Entry 9GZN (electron microscopy, 3.50 A resolution); this record covers chains A and T of the 5 polymer chains in the assembly.

== Chain A ==
Name: DNA-directed RNA polymerase, mitochondrial
From: Homo sapiens
Notes: EC 2.7.7.6
UniProtKB: O00411 (RPOM_HUMAN); numbering as in UniProt (aligned over 43-1230)
Amino-acid sequence (1188 residues; row label = number of the first residue in the row):
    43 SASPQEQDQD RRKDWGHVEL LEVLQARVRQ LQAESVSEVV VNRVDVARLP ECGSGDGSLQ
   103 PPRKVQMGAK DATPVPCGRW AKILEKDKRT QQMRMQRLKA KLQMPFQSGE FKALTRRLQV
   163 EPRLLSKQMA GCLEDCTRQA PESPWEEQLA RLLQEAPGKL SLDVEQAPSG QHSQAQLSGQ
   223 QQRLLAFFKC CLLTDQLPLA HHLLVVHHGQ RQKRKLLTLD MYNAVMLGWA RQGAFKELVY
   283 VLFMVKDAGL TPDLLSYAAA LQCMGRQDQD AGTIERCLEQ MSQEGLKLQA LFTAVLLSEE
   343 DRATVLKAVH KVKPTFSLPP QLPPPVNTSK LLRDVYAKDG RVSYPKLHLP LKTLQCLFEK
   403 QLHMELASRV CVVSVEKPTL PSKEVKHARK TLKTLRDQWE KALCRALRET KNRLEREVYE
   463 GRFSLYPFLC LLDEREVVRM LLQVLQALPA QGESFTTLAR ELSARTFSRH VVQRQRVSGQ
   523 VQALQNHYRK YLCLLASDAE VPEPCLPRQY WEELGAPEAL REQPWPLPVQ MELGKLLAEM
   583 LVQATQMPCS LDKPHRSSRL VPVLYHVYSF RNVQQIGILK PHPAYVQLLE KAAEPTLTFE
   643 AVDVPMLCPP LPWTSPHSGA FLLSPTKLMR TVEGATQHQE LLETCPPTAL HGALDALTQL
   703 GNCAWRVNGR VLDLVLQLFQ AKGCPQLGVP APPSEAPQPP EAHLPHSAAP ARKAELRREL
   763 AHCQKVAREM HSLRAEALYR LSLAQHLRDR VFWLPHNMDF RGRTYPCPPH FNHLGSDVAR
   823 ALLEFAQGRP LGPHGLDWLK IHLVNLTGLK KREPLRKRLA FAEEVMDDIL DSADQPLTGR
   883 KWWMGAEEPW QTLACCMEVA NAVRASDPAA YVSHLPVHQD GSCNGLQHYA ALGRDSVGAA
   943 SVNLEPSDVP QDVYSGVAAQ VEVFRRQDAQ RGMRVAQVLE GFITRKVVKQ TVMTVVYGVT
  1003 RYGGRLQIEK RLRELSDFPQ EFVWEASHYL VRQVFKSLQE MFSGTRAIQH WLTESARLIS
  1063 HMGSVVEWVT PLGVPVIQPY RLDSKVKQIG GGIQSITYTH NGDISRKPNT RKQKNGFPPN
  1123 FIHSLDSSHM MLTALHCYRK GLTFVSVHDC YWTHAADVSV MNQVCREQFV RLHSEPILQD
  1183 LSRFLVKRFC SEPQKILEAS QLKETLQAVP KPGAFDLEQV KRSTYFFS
Disordered / not traced: 43-216, 741-754
Bound ions: Mg2+: Asp922, Gly923, Asp1151 (together with GTP)
Small-molecule neighbours: GTP: Arg805, Asp922, Gly923, Ser924, Cys925, Asn926, Gly927, Tyr956, Arg987, Lys991, Gln992, Met995, Thr996, Tyr999, Pro1121, His1125, Asp1151
Swiss-Prot annotation at these positions:
  - active site: Asp922, Lys991, Asp1151
  - natural variant: Gln149 to Ser1230 (deletion: In COXPD55), His250 (H250D: In COXPD55), Pro566 (P566S: In COXPD55), Ser611 (S611F: In COXPD55), Phe641 (F641L: In COXPD55), Pro742 to Pro747 (deletion: In COXPD55), Pro810 (P810S: In COXPD55; uncertain significance), Asp870 (D870N: In COXPD55; uncertain significance), Cys925 to Ser1230 (deletion: In COXPD55), Arg1013 (R1013C: In COXPD55), Ser1193 (S1193F: In COXPD55)
Reported in the primary citation:
  - mutagenesis - W1026A: decreased catalytic activity

== Chain T ==
Molecule: Template strand DNA
Sequence (62 nucleotides; each row starts with the number of its first residue; numbers below 1 keep their minus sign (DC-7 is residue -7)):
    -7 CAGTTTCAAA TTTTATCTCC AGGCGGTATG CACTTTTAAC AGTCACCCCC CAACTAACAC
    53 AT
Disordered / not traced: -7 to 3, 29-54

== Interface between chain A and chain T ==
Pairs across the interface (54; chain A residue first):
  Gln252(A) - DT26(T)  phosphate contact
  Gln252(A) - DT27(T)  hydrogen bond to the phosphate
  Arg253(A) - DT26(T)  salt bridge to the phosphate
  Gln254(A) - DT26(T)  phosphate contact
  Thr498(A) - DG15(T)  base contact
  Arg502(A) - DG14(T)  hydrogen bond to the base
  Arg502(A) - DG15(T)  hydrogen bond to the base
  Tyr610(A) - DG17(T)  hydrogen bond to the phosphate
  Tyr610(A) - DG18(T)  hydrogen bond to the phosphate
  Gln616(A) - DC16(T)  base contact
  Gln617(A) - DC16(T)  hydrogen bond to the base
  Gln617(A) - DG17(T)  hydrogen bond to the sugar
  Ile618(A) - DC16(T)  sugar contact
  Gly619(A) - DG17(T)  phosphate contact
  Lys669(A) - DA13(T)  base contact
  Arg672(A) - DC12(T)  hydrogen bond to the phosphate
  Thr673(A) - DA13(T)  base contact
  Glu675(A) - DA13(T)  base contact
  Glu675(A) - DG14(T)  base contact
  Asp801(A) - DC11(T)  phosphate contact
  Phe802(A) - DC11(T)  sugar contact
  Arg803(A) - DC11(T)  hydrogen bond to the sugar
  Tyr807(A) - DC11(T)  sugar contact
  Tyr807(A) - DC12(T)  sugar contact
  Thr996(A) - DC9(T)  base contact
  Tyr999(A) - DC9(T)  base contact
  Gly1000(A) - DC9(T)  sugar contact
  Val1001(A) - DC9(T)  phosphate contact
  Thr1002(A) - DT8(T)  hydrogen bond to the phosphate
  Thr1002(A) - DC9(T)  hydrogen bond to the phosphate
  Tyr1004(A) - DT8(T)  base contact
  Gly1005(A) - DC9(T)  phosphate contact
  Gln1009(A) - DC9(T)  base contact
  Tyr1082(A) - DT10(T)  hydrogen bond to the phosphate
  Tyr1082(A) - DC11(T)  hydrogen bond to the phosphate
  Gln1090(A) - DG17(T)  base contact
  Gln1096(A) - DG17(T)  hydrogen bond to the phosphate
  Gln1096(A) - DG18(T)  phosphate contact
  Ser1097(A) - DG17(T)  sugar contact
  Ser1097(A) - DG18(T)  hydrogen bond to the phosphate
  Ile1098(A) - DG17(T)  phosphate contact
  Thr1099(A) - DG15(T)  sugar contact
  Thr1099(A) - DG17(T)  hydrogen bond to the phosphate
  Tyr1100(A) - DG15(T)  base contact
  Thr1101(A) - DG15(T)  hydrogen bond to the base
  Asn1103(A) - DG14(T)  hydrogen bond to the base
  Asn1103(A) - DG15(T)  base contact
  Arg1113(A) - DA7(T)  phosphate contact
  Lys1114(A) - DT8(T)  phosphate contact
  Lys1114(A) - DT10(T)  salt bridge to the phosphate
  Asn1117(A) - DC9(T)  phosphate contact
  Gly1118(A) - DT10(T)  sugar contact
  Asn1122(A) - DT10(T)  phosphate contact
  His1125(A) - DT10(T)  base contact
Other interface residues (no listed pair), chain A (47 interface residues in all): Leu569, Met573, Val674, Gln992, Ile1095, Pro1121
Other interface residues (no listed pair), chain T (15 interface residues in all): DC25

== In short ==
47 residues of chain A and 15 residues of chain T are in contact, with 18 hydrogen bonds and 2 salt bridges.
Polar contacts include Arg502(A)-DG14(T), Arg502(A)-DG15(T) and Gln617(A)-DC16(T). Bound to chain A: GTP. From
UniProt: 3 active-site residues on chain A. The paper reports that W1026A of chain A reduces catalytic
activity.
Here chain A is DNA-directed RNA polymerase, mitochondrial (Homo sapiens) and chain T is Template strand DNA.
Entry 9GZN (Cryo-EM structure of the human mitochondrial RNA polymerase transcription initiation complex
(POLRMT/TFB2M/DNA/RNA) without TFAM; and with ...) was determined by electron microscopy (same publication as
9GZM, 9GZO, 9R95 and 9R96).
